PDB entry 7JY8 | electron microscopy, 2.40 A resolution | chains C and S of the 11 polymer chains in the assembly

[Chain C]
Name: Protein RecA
Organism: Escherichia coli
UniProtKB: A0A376NU07 (A0A376NU07_ECOLX); residues 0-333 here correspond to UniProt positions 1-334 (UniProt number = residue number + 1)
Chain sequence (334 residues; each row starts with the number of its first residue; numbering starts at 0):
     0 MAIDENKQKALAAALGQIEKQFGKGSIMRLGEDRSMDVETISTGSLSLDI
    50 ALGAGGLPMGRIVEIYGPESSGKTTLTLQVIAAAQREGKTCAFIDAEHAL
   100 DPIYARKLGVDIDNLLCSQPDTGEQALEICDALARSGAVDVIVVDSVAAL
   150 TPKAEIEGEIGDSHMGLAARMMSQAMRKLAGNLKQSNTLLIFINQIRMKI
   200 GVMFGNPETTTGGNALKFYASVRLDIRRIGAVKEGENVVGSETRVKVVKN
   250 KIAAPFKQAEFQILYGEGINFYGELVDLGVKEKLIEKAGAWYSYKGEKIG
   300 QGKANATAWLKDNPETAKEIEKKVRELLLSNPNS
Disordered / not traced: 0
Metal / ion sites: Mg2+: Thr73 (together with ATP-gamma-S)
Small-molecule neighbours:
  - ATP-gamma-S (AGS; phosphothiophosphoric acid-adenylate ester), molecule 1: Pro67, Glu68, Ser69, Ser70, Gly71, Lys72, Thr73, Thr74, Glu96, Asp100, Tyr103, Ser240, Tyr264
  - ATP-gamma-S (AGS), molecule 2: Phe217, Lys248, Asn249, Lys250, Ile251, Ala252, Ala253, Pro254
From the paper describing this entry:
  - mutagenesis - K286N, K302N: decreased binding to dsDNA (citing earlier work)

[Chain S]
Molecule: 27-nt DNA strand
Sequence (27 nucleotides; each row starts with the number of its first residue):
     1 TTTTTTTTTTTTTTTTTTTTTTTTTTT

[How chain C and chain S interact]
Pairs across the interface (17):
  Met164(C) with DT18(S), base contact
  Gly165(C) with DT18(S), base contact
  Ala168(C) with DT18(S), phosphate contact; DT19(S), phosphate contact
  Arg169(C) with DT18(S), hydrogen bond to the base
  Ser172(C) with DT18(S), hydrogen bond to the phosphate
  Arg176(C) with DT18(S), salt bridge to the phosphate
  Arg196(C) with DT22(S), phosphate contact
  Met197(C) with DT21(S), sugar contact; DT22(S), hydrogen bond to the phosphate
  Lys198(C) with DT21(S), base contact
  Ile199(C) with DT21(S), base contact; DT22(S), base contact
  Gly211(C) with DT20(S), phosphate contact
  Gly212(C) with DT19(S), phosphate contact; DT20(S), hydrogen bond to the phosphate
  Asn213(C) with DT19(S), hydrogen bond to the phosphate
Also at the interface, not in a pair above, chain C (15 interface residues in all): Ala167, Ala214
Also at the interface, not in a pair above, chain S (6 interface residues in all): DT17

[In short]
The interface between chain C and chain S involves 15 residues on one side and 6 on the other; the contacts
include 5 hydrogen bonds and 1 salt bridge. Polar contacts include Arg169(C)-DT18(S), Ser172(C)-DT18(S) and
Met197(C)-DT22(S). Bound to chain C: ATP-gamma-S. The paper reports that K286N and K302N of chain C reduce
binding to dsDNA.
Chain C is Protein RecA (Escherichia coli) and chain S is a 27-nt DNA strand; the structure, Analysis of a
strand exchange reaction with a mini filament of 9-RecA, 27-mer ssDNA, partially-homologous 67 ..., was
determined by electron microscopy (same publication as 7JY6, 7JY7 and 7JY9).
